PDB entry 6KFH | electron microscopy, 3.60 A resolution | chains C and D of the 8 polymer chains in the assembly

[Chain C (and D)]
Name: Innexin-6
Source organism: Caenorhabditis elegans
Notes: chain D of this document is another copy of the same molecule, construct and numbering; everything in this record applies to it too
Reference sequence: Q9U3N4 (INX6_CAEEL); residues 1-389 here = UniProt positions 1-389
Sequence (389 residues; each row starts with the number of its first residue):
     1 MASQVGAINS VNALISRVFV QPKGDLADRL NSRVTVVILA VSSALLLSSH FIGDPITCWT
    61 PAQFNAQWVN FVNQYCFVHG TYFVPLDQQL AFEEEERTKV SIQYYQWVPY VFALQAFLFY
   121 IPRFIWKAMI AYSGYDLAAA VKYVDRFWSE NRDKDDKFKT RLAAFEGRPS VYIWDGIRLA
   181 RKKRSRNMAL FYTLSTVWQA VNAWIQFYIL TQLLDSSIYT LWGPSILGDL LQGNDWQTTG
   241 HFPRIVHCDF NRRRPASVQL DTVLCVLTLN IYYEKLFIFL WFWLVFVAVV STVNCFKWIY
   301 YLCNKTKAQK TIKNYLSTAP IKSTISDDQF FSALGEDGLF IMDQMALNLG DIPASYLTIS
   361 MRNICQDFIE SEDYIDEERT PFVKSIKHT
Disordered / not traced: 1-22, 88-100, 215-220, 252-261, 370-389
Disulfide bonds: C58-C265, C76-C248

[Chain C / chain D interface]
Residue-residue contacts (40; chain C residue first):
  F51(C) - S49(D)
  F51(C) - Y272(D)
  Q67(C) - F64(D)
  Q67(C) - A66(D)
  W68(C) - W59(D)  hydrophobic
  F71(C) - T57(D)
  F71(C) - W59(D)  hydrophobic
  F71(C) - L264(D)
  F71(C) - V266(D)  hydrophobic
  Q74(C) - D54(D)
  Q74(C) - T268(D)
  Y75(C) - I245(D)  hydrophobic
  V78(C) - W236(D)
  V78(C) - R244(D)
  Q106(C) - I271(D)
  Q106(C) - K275(D)  hydrogen bond (backbone-side chain)
  W107(C) - K275(D)
  Y110(C) - Y272(D)
  Y110(C) - K275(D)
  G134(C) - D351(D)
  Y143(C) - R152(D)  hydrogen bond (side chain-backbone)
  Y143(C) - D153(D)
  R146(C) - R152(D)
  R146(C) - D153(D)  salt bridge
  R168(C) - D153(D)  salt bridge
  R168(C) - D155(D)
  R168(C) - F158(D)
  V171(C) - R161(D)
  Y172(C) - I352(D)
  D175(C) - I352(D)
  G176(C) - I352(D)
  R178(C) - T318(D)
  L179(C) - Y315(D)  hydrophobic
  L179(C) - D351(D)
  L179(C) - I352(D)
  L179(C) - S355(D)
  K182(C) - N314(D)  hydrogen bond (side chain-backbone)
  K182(C) - S317(D)  hydrogen bond
  K182(C) - T318(D)
  K183(C) - D351(D)  salt bridge
Interface residues without a listed pair, chain C (30 interface residues in all): H50, N65, N70, H79, Q103, E150, G167, F250
Interface residues without a listed pair, chain D (33 interface residues in all): C58, Q63, V69, W148, D235, Y356

[Summary]
30 residues of chain C face 33 of chain D across their interface; the contacts include 4 hydrogen bonds and 3
salt bridges. Among the polar pairs are R146(C)-D153(D), R168(C)-D153(D) and K183(C)-D351(D).
Chain C and chain D are both Innexin-6 (Caenorhabditis elegans); the structure, Undocked hemichannel of an
N-terminal deletion mutant of INX-6 in a nanodisc, was determined by electron microscopy together with 6KFF
and 6KFG from the same study.
